Entry 6HEZ (X-ray diffraction, 2.30 A resolution); this record covers chain A.

# Chain A
Name: Decaprenylphosphoryl-beta-D-ribose oxidase
Organism: Mycobacterium tuberculosis
Notes: EC 1.1.98.3
UniProtKB: P9WJF1 (DPRE1_MYCTU); residues 1-461 here = UniProt positions 1-461
Chain sequence (481 residues; each row starts with the number of its first residue; numbers below 1 keep their minus sign (Met-19 is residue -19)):
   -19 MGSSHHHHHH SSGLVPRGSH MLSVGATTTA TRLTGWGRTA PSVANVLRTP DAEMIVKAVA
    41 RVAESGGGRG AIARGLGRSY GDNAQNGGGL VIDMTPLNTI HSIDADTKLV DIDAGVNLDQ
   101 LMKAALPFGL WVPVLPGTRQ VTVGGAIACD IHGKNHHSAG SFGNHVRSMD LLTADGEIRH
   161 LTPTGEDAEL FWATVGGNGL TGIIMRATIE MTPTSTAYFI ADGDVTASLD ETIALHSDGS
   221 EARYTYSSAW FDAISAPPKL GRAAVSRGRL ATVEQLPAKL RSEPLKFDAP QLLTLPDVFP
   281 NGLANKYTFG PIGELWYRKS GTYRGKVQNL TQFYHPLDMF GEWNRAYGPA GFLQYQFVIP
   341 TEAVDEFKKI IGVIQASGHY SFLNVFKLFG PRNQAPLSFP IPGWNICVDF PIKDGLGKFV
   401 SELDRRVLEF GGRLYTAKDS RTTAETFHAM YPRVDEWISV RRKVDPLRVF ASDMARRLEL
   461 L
Not modelled in the structure: -19 to 6, 269-283, 318-330
Covalently attached groups: compound 0SK linked to Cys387
Differences from the reference sequence: initiating methionine (-19); expression tag (-18 to 0)
Residues lining bound ligands:
  - 0SK (8-(hydroxyamino)-2-[(2S)-2-methyl-1,4-dioxa-8-azaspiro[4.5]dec-8-yl]-6-(trifluoromethyl)-4H-1,3-benzothiazin-4-one): Tyr60, Gly117, His132, Gly133, Lys134, Ser228, Trp230, Tyr314, Leu317, Gln336, Leu363, Val365, Lys367, Phe369, Asn385, Lys418
  - FAD (flavin-adenine dinucleotide): Trp16, Ile52, Ala53, Arg54, Gly55, Leu56, Gly57, Arg58, Ser59, Tyr60, Asn63, Ala64, Met74, Ala94, Pro116, Gly117, Thr118, Gln120, Val121, Thr122, Gly124, Gly125, Ala126, Ala128, Cys129, Ile131, His132, Asn178, Gly179, Gly182, Ile183, Ile184, Tyr415, Ala417, Lys418
Curated features (UniProtKB/Swiss-Prot):
  - binding site (FAD): Ala53 to Asn63, Gly117, Thr122 to Gly125, Cys129 to His132, Ile184, Tyr415
  - natural variant: Gly17 (G17C: In strain: TRC11), Tyr314 (Y314C: In a spontaneous TCA1-resistant mutant strain, but sensitive to BTZ), Leu368 (L368P: In strain: TRC12), Cys387 (C387G: In strain: NTB9; C387S: In strain: NTB1)
  - mutagenesis: Gly17 (G17C: Significantly less susceptible to Ty38c inhibition. 34-fold reduction in catalytic activity), Leu368 (L368P: Significantly less susceptible to Ty38c inhibition. 7-fold reduction in catalytic activity), Cys387 (C387A/S/T: Confers resistance to BTZ043 and PBTZ169. Decreases M.tuberculosis cytotoxicity in macrophages ...)
What the authors report for this chain:
  - binding site for 0SK: Gly117, His132, Gly133, Lys134, Ser228, Leu317, Gln336, Val365, Lys367, Phe369, Asn385, Cys387, Lys418
  - conformationally variable residues (order/disorder transition): Asp268 to Asn285, His315 to Ala330

# In short
Chain A binds flavin-adenine dinucleotide. Compound 0SK is covalently linked to Cys387. UniProt lists 22
FAD-binding residues and 3 mutagenesis sites. The paper reports a binding site for 0SK at Gly117, His132 and
Gly133 among others; conformational variability at Asp268 and His315.
Chain A is Decaprenylphosphoryl-beta-D-ribose oxidase (Mycobacterium tuberculosis); the structure, M
tuberculosis DprE1 in complex with BTZ043, was determined by X-ray diffraction (same publication as 6HFV,
6HFW, 6HF0 and 6HF3).
